9FNN - chains E and F of the 15 polymer chains in the assembly; structure by electron microscopy, 2.85 A resolution.

Chain E:
Protein: Cyclic di-GMP binding protein BcsE
Organism: Escherichia coli
Notes: engineered mutation(s): Strep-tagged at N-terminus
Amino-acid sequence (536 residues; row label = number of the first residue in the row; numbers below 1 keep their minus sign (Met-12 is residue -12)):
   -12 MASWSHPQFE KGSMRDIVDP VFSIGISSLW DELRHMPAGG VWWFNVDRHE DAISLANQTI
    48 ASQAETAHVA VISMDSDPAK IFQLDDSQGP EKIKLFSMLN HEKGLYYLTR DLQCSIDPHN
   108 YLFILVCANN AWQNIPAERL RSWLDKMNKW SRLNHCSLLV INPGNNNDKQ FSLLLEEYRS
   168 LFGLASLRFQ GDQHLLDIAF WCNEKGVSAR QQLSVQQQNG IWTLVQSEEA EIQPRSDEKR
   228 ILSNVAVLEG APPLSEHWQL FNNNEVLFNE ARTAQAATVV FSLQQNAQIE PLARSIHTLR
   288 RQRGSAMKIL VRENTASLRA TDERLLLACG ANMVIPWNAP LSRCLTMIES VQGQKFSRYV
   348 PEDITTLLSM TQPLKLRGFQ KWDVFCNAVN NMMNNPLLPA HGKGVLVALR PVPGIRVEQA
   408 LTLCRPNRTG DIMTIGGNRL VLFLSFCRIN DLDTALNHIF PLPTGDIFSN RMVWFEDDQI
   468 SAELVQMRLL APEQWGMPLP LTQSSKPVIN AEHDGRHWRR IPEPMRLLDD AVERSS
Disordered / not traced: -12 to 4, 214-221, 488-505, 516-523
Ligand contacts:
  - c-di-GMP (C2E; 9,9'-[(2R,3R,3aS,5S,7aR,9R,10R,10aS,12S,14aR)-3,5,10,12-tetrahydroxy-5,12-dioxidooctahydro-2H,7H-difuro[3,2-d:3',2'-j][1,3,7,9,2,8]tetraoxadiphosphacyclododecine-2,9-diyl]bis(2-amino-1,9-dihydro-6H-purin-6-one)), molecule 1: Asn273, Ser304, Leu305, Arg306, Asp309, Asn414, Arg415, Thr416, His445
  - c-di-GMP (C2E), molecule 2: Leu305, Arg306, Ala307, Asn414, Arg415, Asp418, Leu431, Ser432, Phe433, Cys434, Arg435, Asp438, Thr441, Ala442, His445
From the paper describing this entry:
  - binding site for c-di-GMP: Arg306, Arg415

Chain F:
Protein: Cellulose biosynthesis protein BcsF
Organism: Escherichia coli
Amino-acid sequence (63 residues; row label = number of the first residue in the row):
     1 MMTISDIIEI IVVCALIFFP LGYLARHSLR RIRDTLRLFF AKPRYVKPAG TLRRTEKARA
    61 TKK
Disordered / not traced: 1-6, 54-63

Chain E / chain F interface:
Residue-residue contacts - 35 pairs, chain E then chain F:
  Pro65(E) with Ala49(F), hydrophobic
  Phe69(E) with Leu52(F)
  Leu71(E) with Leu52(F), hydrophobic
  Glu78(E) with Arg53(F)
  Lys79(E) with Thr51(F); Leu52(F)
  Ile80(E) with Thr51(F); Leu52(F), hydrogen bond (backbone-backbone)
  Lys81(E) with Thr51(F)
  Leu82(E) with Pro48(F); Ala49(F), hydrogen bond (backbone-backbone); Gly50(F); Leu52(F), hydrophobic
  Phe83(E) with Val46(F), hydrophobic; Pro48(F), hydrophobic
  Ser84(E) with Tyr45(F); Val46(F); Lys47(F), hydrogen bond (backbone-backbone)
  Met85(E) with Tyr45(F); Val46(F), hydrophobic
  Leu86(E) with Tyr45(F), hydrophobic
  Lys90(E) with Tyr45(F)
  Tyr94(E) with Arg44(F), hydrogen bond; Tyr45(F), hydrophobic
  Arg97(E) with Arg37(F)
  Asp98(E) with Arg44(F); Tyr45(F), hydrogen bond (side chain-backbone); Val46(F), hydrogen bond (side chain-backbone)
  Gln100(E) with Arg37(F), hydrogen bond; Leu38(F)
  Cys101(E) with Arg37(F); Leu38(F); Lys42(F), hydrogen bond (side chain-backbone)
  Ser102(E) with Pro48(F)
  Asn141(E) with Arg30(F)
Interface residues without a listed pair, chain E (25 interface residues in all): Ala66, Gly91, Leu95, Leu99, Leu140
Interface residues without a listed pair, chain F (17 interface residues in all): Asp34, Ala41, Pro43
Interface features reported in the paper:
  - interface residues, chain F: Val46(F), Leu52(F)

In short:
25 residues of chain E and 17 residues of chain F are in contact, with 8 hydrogen bonds. Among the polar pairs
are Tyr94(E)-Arg44(F), Asp98(E)-Tyr45(F) and Asp98(E)-Val46(F). Ligands of chain E: c-di-GMP. From the paper:
a binding site for c-di-GMP at Arg306(E) and Arg415(E); interface residues Val46(F) and Leu52(F).
Chain E is Cyclic di-GMP binding protein BcsE and chain F is Cellulose biosynthesis protein BcsF, both from
Escherichia coli; the structure, Cryo-EM structure of the c-di-GMP-saturated 'crown'less Bcs macrocomplex for
cellulose secretion in E. coli, was determined by electron microscopy (same publication as 9FMV, 9FMZ, 9FO7,
9FP0 and 9FP2).
